PDB entry 6UPX | X-ray diffraction, 3.40 A resolution | chains N and A of the 13 polymer chains in the assembly

[Chain N]
Molecule: Non-template strand DNA
Sequence (18 nucleotides; row label = number of the first residue in the row):
     1 TCAGCGAGAGAGAGAAGG
Unresolved in the structure: 1, 17-18

[Chain A]
Protein: DNA-directed RNA polymerase II subunit RPB1
Organism: Saccharomyces cerevisiae (strain ATCC 204508 / S288c)
Notes: EC 2.7.7.6
UniProtKB: P04050 (RPB1_YEAST); numbering as in UniProt (aligned over 1-1733)
Chain sequence (1733 residues; row label = number of the first residue in the row):
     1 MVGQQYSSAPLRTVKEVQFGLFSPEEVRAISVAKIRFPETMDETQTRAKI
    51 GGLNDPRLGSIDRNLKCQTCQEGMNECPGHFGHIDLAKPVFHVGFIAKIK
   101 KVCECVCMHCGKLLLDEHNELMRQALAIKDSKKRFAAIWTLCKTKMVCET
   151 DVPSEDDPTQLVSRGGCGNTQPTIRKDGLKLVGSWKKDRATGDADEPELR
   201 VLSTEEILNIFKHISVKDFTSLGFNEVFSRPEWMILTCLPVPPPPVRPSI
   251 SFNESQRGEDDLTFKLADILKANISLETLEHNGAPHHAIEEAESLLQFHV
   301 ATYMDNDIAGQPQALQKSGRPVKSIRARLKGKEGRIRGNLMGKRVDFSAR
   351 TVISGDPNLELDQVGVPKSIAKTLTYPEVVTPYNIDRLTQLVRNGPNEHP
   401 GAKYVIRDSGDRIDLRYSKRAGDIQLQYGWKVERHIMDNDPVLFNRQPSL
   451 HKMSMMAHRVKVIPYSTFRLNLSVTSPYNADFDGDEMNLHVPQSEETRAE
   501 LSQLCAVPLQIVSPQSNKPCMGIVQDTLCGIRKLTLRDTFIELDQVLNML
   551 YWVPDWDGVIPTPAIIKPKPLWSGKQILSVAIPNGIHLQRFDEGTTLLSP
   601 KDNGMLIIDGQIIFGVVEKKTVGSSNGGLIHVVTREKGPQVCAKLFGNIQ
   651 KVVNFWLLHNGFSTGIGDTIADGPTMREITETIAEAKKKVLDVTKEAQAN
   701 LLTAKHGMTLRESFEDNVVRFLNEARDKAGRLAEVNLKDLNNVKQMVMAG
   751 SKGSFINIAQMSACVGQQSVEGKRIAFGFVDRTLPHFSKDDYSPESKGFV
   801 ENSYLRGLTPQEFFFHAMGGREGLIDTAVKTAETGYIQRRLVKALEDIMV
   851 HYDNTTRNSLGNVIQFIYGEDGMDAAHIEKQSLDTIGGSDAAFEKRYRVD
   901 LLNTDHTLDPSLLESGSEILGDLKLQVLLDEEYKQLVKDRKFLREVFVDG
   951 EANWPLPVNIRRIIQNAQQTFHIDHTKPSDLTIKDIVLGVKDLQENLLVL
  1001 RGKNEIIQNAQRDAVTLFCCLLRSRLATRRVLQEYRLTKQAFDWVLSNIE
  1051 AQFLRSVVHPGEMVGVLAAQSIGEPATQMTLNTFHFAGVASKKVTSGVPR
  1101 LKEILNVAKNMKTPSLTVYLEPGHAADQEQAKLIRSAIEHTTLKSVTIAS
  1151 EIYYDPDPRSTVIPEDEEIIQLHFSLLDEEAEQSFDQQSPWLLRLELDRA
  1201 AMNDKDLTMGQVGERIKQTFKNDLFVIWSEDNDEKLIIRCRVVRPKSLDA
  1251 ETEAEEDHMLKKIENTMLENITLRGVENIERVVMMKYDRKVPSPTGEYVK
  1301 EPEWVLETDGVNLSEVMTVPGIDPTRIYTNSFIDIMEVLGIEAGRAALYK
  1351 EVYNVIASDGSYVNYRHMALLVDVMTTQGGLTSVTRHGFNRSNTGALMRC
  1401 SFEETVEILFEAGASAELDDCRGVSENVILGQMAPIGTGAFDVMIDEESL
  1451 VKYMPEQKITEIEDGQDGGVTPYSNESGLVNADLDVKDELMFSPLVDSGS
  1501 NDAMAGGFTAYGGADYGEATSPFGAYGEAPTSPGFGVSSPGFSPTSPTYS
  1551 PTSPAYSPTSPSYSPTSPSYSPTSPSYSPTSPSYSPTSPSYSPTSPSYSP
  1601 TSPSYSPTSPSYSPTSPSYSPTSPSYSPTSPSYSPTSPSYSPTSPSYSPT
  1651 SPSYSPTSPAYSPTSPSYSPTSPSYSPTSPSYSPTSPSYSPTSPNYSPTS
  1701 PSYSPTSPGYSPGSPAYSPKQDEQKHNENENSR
Unresolved in the structure: 1-2, 154-160, 187-198, 250-256, 1082-1091, 1177-1186, 1244-1256, 1447-1733
Metal / ion sites: Zn2+ site 1: Cys67, Cys70, Cys77, His80; Zn2+ site 2: Cys107, Cys110, Cys167; Mg2+: Asp483, Asp485 (shared with 1 residue of chain R)
Swiss-Prot annotation at these positions:
  - region: Pro248 to Asp260 (Lid loop), Asn306 to Lys323 (Rudder loop), Pro810 to Glu822 (Bridging helix)
  - binding site (Zn(2+)): Cys67, Cys70, Cys77, His80, Cys107, Cys110, Cys148, Cys167
  - binding site (Mg(2+)): Asp481, Asp483, Asp485
  - modified residue: Thr1471 (Phosphothreonine)
  - cross-link (Glycyl lysine isopeptide (Lys-Gly)): Lys695 (interchain with G-Cter in ubiquitin), Lys1246 (interchain with G-Cter in ubiquitin), Lys1350 (interchain with G-Cter in ubiquitin)
  - natural variant: Ser1653 to Pro1659 (deletion: In strain: A364A)
  - mutagenesis: Lys1246 (K1246R: Impairs ubiquitination during transcription stress)
From the paper describing this entry:
  - binding site for Template strand DNA: Arg337

[How chain N and chain A interact]
Contacting residue pairs (8; chain N residue first):
  DA3(N) - Asn1110(A)  sugar contact
  DG4(N) - Asn1110(A)  hydrogen bond to the phosphate
  DG4(N) - His1387(A)  phosphate contact
  DC5(N) - Lys1109(A)  salt bridge to the phosphate
  DC5(N) - His1387(A)  sugar contact
  DA7(N) - Lys101(A)  salt bridge to the phosphate
  DA7(N) - Trp139(A)  sugar contact
  DG8(N) - Trp139(A)  phosphate contact
Other interface residues (no listed pair), chain A (9 interface residues in all): Lys100, Lys143, Val1107, Ala1108

[Summary]
5 residues of chain N face 9 of chain A across their interface; the contacts include 1 hydrogen bond and 2
salt bridges. Among the polar pairs are DG4(N)-Asn1110(A), DC5(N)-Lys1109(A) and DA7(N)-Lys101(A). The paper
reports a binding site for Template strand DNA at Arg337(A).
Here chain N is Non-template strand DNA and chain A is DNA-directed RNA polymerase II subunit RPB1
(Saccharomyces cerevisiae (strain ATCC 204508 / S288c)). Entry 6UPX (RNA polymerase II elongation complex with
5-guanidinohydantoin lesion in state 1) was determined by X-ray diffraction together with 6UPY, 6UPZ, 6UQ0,
6UQ1, 6UQ2 and 6UQ3 from the same study.
